PDB entry 9JYZ | electron microscopy, 2.70 A resolution | chains B and G of the 66 polymer chains in the assembly

# Chain B (and G)
Protein: Tail fiber protein
Source organism: Escherichia phage T7
Notes: chain G of this document is another copy of the same molecule, construct and numbering; everything in this record applies to it too
UniProt: P03748 (FIBER_BPT7); numbering as in UniProt (aligned over 1-553)
Chain sequence (553 residues; each row starts with the number of its first residue):
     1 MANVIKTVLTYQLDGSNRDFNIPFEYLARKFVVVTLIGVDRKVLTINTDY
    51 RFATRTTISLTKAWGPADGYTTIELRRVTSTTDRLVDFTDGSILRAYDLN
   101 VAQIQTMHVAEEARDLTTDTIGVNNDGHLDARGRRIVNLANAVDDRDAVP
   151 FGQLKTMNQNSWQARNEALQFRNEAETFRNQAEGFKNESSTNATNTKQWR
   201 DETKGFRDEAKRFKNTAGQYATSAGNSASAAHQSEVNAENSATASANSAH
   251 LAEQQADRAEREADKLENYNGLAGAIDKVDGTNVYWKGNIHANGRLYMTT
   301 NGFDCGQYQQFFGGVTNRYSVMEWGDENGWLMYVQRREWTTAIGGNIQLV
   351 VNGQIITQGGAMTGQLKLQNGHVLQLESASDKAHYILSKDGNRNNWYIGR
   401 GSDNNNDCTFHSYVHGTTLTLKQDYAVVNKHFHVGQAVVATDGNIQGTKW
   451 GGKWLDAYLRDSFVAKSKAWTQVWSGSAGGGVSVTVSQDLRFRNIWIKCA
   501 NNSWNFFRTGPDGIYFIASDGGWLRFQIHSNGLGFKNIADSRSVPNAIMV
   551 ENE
Unresolved in the structure: 1-2, 144-553 (chain G: 1-4, 139-553)

# How chain B and chain G interact
Pairs across the interface (61):
  N3(B) with R41(G); R76(G); D119(G)
  E25(B) with T82(G); R84(G), salt bridge
  A96(B) with F88(G); T89(G); D90(G)
  L99(B) with F88(G), hydrophobic; L94(G), hydrophobic; L99(G), hydrophobic
  N100(B) with D87(G); F88(G), hydrogen bond (side chain-backbone)
  Q103(B) with R84(G); V86(G), hydrogen bond (side chain-backbone); F88(G); A102(G); T106(G)
  I104(B) with R84(G)
  T106(B) with T106(G)
  M107(B) with S80(G); T81(G); R84(G); Q105(G); T106(G); V109(G), hydrophobic
  A110(B) with T106(G); V109(G), hydrophobic; A110(G); A113(G)
  E111(B) with T81(G), hydrogen bond; V109(G)
  A113(B) with A113(G), hydrophobic; L116(G)
  R114(B) with T79(G), hydrogen bond (side chain-backbone); T81(G); V109(G); E112(G), salt bridge; A113(G); L116(G)
  L116(B) with L116(G)
  T117(B) with L116(G)
  T120(B) with T120(G)
  I121(B) with T120(G); I121(G), hydrophobic
  G122(B) with D119(G)
  V123(B) with D119(G), hydrogen bond (backbone-backbone)
  G127(B) with R134(G)
  H128(B) with R135(G)
  L129(B) with I121(G), hydrophobic; A131(G), hydrophobic; R134(G); R135(G), hydrogen bond (backbone-backbone); I136(G); V137(G), hydrogen bond (backbone-backbone)
  D130(B) with V137(G); N138(G), hydrogen bond
  A131(B) with V137(G), hydrogen bond (backbone-backbone); N138(G)
  R132(B) with N138(G)
  G133(B) with N138(G)
Also at the interface, not in a pair above, chain B (30 interface residues in all): L94, N124, R134, I136
Also at the interface, not in a pair above, chain G (32 interface residues in all): V78

# Summary
The interface between chain B and chain G involves 30 residues on one side and 32 on the other, with 9
hydrogen bonds and 2 salt bridges. Polar pairs include E25(B)-R84(G), R114(B)-E112(G) and N100(B)-F88(G).
Both chains are Tail fiber protein (Escherichia phage T7). Entry 9JYZ (portal-tail complex of mature T7) was
determined by electron microscopy, deposited together with 9JYY and 9JZ0.
